PDB entry 4QVY | X-ray diffraction, 2.51 A resolution | chains F and G of the 28 polymer chains in the assembly

# Chain F
Protein: Probable proteasome subunit alpha type-7
From: Saccharomyces cerevisiae
Notes: EC 3.4.25.1
UniProtKB: P21242 (PSA7_YEAST); residues -3 to 284 here correspond to UniProt positions 1-288 (UniProt number = residue number + 4)
Sequence (288 residues; each row starts with the number of its first residue; numbers below 1 keep their minus sign (Met-3 is residue -3)):
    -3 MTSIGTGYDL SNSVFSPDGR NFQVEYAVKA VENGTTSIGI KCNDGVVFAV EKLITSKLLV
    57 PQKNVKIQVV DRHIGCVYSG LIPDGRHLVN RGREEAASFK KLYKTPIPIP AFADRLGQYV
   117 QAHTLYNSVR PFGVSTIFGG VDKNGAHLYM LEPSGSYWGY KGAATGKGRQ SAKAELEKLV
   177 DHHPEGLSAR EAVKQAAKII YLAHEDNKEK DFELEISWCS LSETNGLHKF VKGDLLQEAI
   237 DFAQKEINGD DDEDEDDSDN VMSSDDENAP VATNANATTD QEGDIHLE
Disordered / not traced: -3 to 1, 245-284
UniProt features mapped onto this chain:
  - modified residue: Thr-2 (N-acetylthreonine)

# Chain G
Protein: Proteasome subunit alpha type-1
From: Saccharomyces cerevisiae
Notes: EC 3.4.25.1
UniProtKB: P21243 (PSA1_YEAST); residues -8 to 243 here correspond to UniProt positions 1-252 (UniProt number = residue number + 9)
Sequence (252 residues; numbered -8 to 243; the number before each row is that of its first residue; numbers below 1 keep their minus sign (Met-8 is residue -8)):
    -8 MSGAAAASAA GYDRHITIFS PEGRLYQVEY AFKATNQTNI NSLAVRGKDC TVVISQKKVP
    52 DKLLDPTTVS YIFCISRTIG MVVNGPIPDA RNAALRAKAE AAEFRYKYGY DMPCDVLAKR
   112 MANLSQIYTQ RAYMRPLGVI LTFVSVDEEL GPSIYKTDPA GYYVGYKATA TGPKQQEITT
   172 NLENHFKKSK IDHINEESWE KVVEFAITHM IDALGTEFSK NDLEVGVATK DKFFTLSAEN
   232 IEERLVAIAE QD
Disordered / not traced: -8 to 1, 243
Metal / ion sites: Mg2+: Thr8, Tyr119, Arg122, Met125

# Chain F / chain G interface
Pairs across the interface - 61 pairs, chain F then chain G:
  Thr2(F) with His6(G)
  Gly3(F) with His6(G)
  Tyr4(F) with Arg5(G); His6(G); Tyr21(G)
  Ser9(F) with Arg126(G)
  Val10(F) with His6(G); Gln18(G)
  Phe11(F) with Gln18(G), hydrogen bond (backbone-side chain); Tyr21(G); Ala22(G), hydrophobic; Ala25(G), hydrophobic; Arg126(G); Pro127(G)
  Ser12(F) with Tyr21(G)
  Pro13(F) with Tyr21(G), hydrophobic; Lys24(G), hydrogen bond (backbone-side chain)
  Asp14(F) with Lys24(G)
  Gly15(F) with Tyr21(G); Ala25(G)
  Lys37(F) with Asp56(G), salt bridge
  Asp110(F) with Arg82(G)
  Gln114(F) with Arg82(G), hydrogen bond (side chain-backbone); Asn83(G); Leu86(G)
  Gln117(F) with Pro79(G); Asp80(G); Asn83(G), hydrogen bond; Arg126(G)
  Thr120(F) with Arg126(G), hydrogen bond (backbone-side chain)
  Leu121(F) with Tyr124(G); Arg126(G)
  Tyr122(F) with Tyr124(G); Met125(G), hydrophobic
  Ser150(F) with Pro79(G)
  Gly151(F) with Pro79(G)
  Ser152(F) with Ile78(G); Pro79(G)
  Tyr153(F) with Arg82(G), hydrogen bond (backbone-side chain)
  Trp154(F) with Leu55(G), hydrophobic; Thr59(G); Val60(G), hydrophobic; Ser61(G); Tyr62(G); Ile78(G), hydrophobic; Arg82(G)
  Gly155(F) with Leu55(G); Asp56(G), hydrogen bond (backbone-backbone); Thr59(G), hydrogen bond (backbone-side chain)
  Tyr156(F) with Leu54(G); Leu55(G); Asp56(G)
  Lys157(F) with Lys53(G); Leu54(G), hydrogen bond (backbone-backbone); Leu55(G)
  Gly158(F) with Leu54(G)
  Leu172(F) with Leu54(G), hydrophobic
  Glu173(F) with Lys53(G); Leu54(G)
  Val176(F) with Leu54(G), hydrophobic
  Asp177(F) with Lys53(G), salt bridge
Interface residues without a listed pair, chain F (32 interface residues in all): Tyr145, Lys169
Interface residues without a listed pair, chain G (29 interface residues in all): Asp52, Pro57, Leu128, Gly129

# Overview
32 residues of chain F and 29 residues of chain G are in contact, with 9 hydrogen bonds and 2 salt bridges.
Polar contacts include Lys37(F)-Asp56(G), Asp177(F)-Lys53(G) and Phe11(F)-Gln18(G). Thr8(G), Tyr119(G),
Arg122(G) and Met125(G) coordinate Mg2+.
Here chain F is Probable proteasome subunit alpha type-7 and chain G is Proteasome subunit alpha type-1, both
from Saccharomyces cerevisiae. Entry 4QVY (yCP beta5-A49T-mutant in complex with bortezomib) was determined by
X-ray diffraction (same publication as 4QUX, 4QUY, 4QV0, 4QV1, 4QV3, 4QV4 and 42 further entries).
